3A6C - chains L and Y of the 3 polymer chains in the assembly; structure by X-ray diffraction, 1.80 A resolution.

# Chain L
Molecule: Lysozyme binding ig kappa chain V23-J2 region
Source organism: Mus musculus
Notes: engineered mutation(s): N92D
Sequence (107 residues; row label = number of the first residue in the row):
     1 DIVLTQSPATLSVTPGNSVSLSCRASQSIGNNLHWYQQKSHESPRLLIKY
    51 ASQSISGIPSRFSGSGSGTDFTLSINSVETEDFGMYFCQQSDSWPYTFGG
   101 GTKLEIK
Disulfide bonds: Cys23-Cys88
From the paper describing this entry:
  - conformationally variable residues: Asp92

# Chain Y
Molecule: Lysozyme C
Source organism: Gallus gallus
Notes: EC 3.2.1.17
UniProtKB: P00698 (LYSC_CHICK); residues 1-129 here correspond to UniProt positions 19-147 (UniProt number = residue number + 18)
Sequence (129 residues; each row starts with the number of its first residue):
     1 KVFGRCELAAAMKRHGLDNYRGYSLGNWVCAAKFESNFNTQATNRNTDGS
    51 TDYGILQINSRWWCNDGRTPGSRNLCNIPCSALLSSDITASVNCAKKIVS
   101 DGNGMNAWVAWRNRCKGTDVQAWIRGCRL
Disulfide bonds: Cys6-Cys127, Cys30-Cys115, Cys64-Cys80, Cys76-Cys94
Swiss-Prot annotation at these positions:
  - active site: Glu35, Asp52
  - binding site (substrate): Asp101
From the paper describing this entry:
  - conformationally variable residues (side-chain flip): Asn19

# How chain L and chain Y interact
Residue-residue contacts (16):
  Asn31(L) - His15(Y)  hydrogen bond (side chain-backbone)
  Asn31(L) - Gly16(Y)
  Asn31(L) - Lys96(Y)  hydrogen bond
  Asn32(L) - Gly16(Y)  hydrogen bond (side chain-backbone)
  Asn32(L) - Tyr20(Y)
  Asn32(L) - Lys96(Y)  hydrogen bond
  Lys49(L) - Asn93(Y)
  Tyr50(L) - Asn93(Y)
  Tyr50(L) - Lys96(Y)
  Gln53(L) - Thr89(Y)
  Gln53(L) - Asn93(Y)  hydrogen bond
  Ser91(L) - Tyr20(Y)
  Asp92(L) - Arg21(Y)  hydrogen bond (backbone-backbone)
  Trp94(L) - Arg21(Y)
  Tyr96(L) - Arg21(Y)  hydrogen bond
  Tyr96(L) - Ser100(Y)
Interface residues without a listed pair, chain L (11 interface residues in all): Gly30, Ser93
Interface residues without a listed pair, chain Y (10 interface residues in all): Arg14, Asn19
Interface features reported in the paper:
  - pairs named by the authors: Asn32(L)-Gly16(Y) (hydrogen bond)

# Summary
Chain L and chain Y form an interface of 11 and 10 residues respectively, with 7 hydrogen bonds. Polar
contacts include Asn31(L)-His15(Y), Asn31(L)-Lys96(Y) and Asn32(L)-Gly16(Y). The authors report a hydrogen
bond between Asn32(L) and Gly16(Y). The paper reports conformational variability at Asp92(L) and Asn19(Y).
Chain L is Lysozyme binding ig kappa chain V23-J2 region (Mus musculus) and chain Y is Lysozyme C (Gallus
gallus); the structure, Crystal Structure of HyHEL-10 Fv mutant LN92D complexed with hen egg white lysozyme,
was determined by X-ray diffraction (same publication as 3A67 and 3A6B).
